Entry 7CGO (electron microscopy, 3.90 A resolution); this record covers chains DM and DR of the 219 polymer chains in the assembly.

# Chain DM (and DR)
Molecule: Flagellar hook protein FlgE
From: Salmonella typhimurium (strain LT2 / SGSC1412 / ATCC 700720)
Notes: chain DR of this document is another copy of the same molecule, construct and numbering; everything in this record applies to it too
Reference sequence: P0A1J1 (FLGE_SALTY); numbering as in UniProt (aligned over 1-403)
Chain sequence (403 residues; numbered 1 to 403; the number before each row is that of its first residue):
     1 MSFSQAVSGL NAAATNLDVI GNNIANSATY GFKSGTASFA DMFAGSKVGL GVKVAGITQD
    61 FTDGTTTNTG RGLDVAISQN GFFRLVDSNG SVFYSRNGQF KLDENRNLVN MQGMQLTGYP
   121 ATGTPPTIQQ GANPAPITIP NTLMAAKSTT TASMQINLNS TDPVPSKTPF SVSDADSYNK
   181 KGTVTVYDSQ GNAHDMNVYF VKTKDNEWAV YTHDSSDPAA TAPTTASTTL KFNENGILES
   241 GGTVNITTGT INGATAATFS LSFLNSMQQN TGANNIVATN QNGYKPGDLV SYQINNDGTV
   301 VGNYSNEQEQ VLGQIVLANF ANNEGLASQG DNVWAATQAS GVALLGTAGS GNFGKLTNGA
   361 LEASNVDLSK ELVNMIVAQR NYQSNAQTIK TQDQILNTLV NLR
Not modelled in the structure: 1, 403

# Chain DM / chain DR interface
Contacting residue pairs (45; chain DM residue first):
  Leu17(DM) - Gln392(DR)
  Leu17(DM) - Ile395(DR)  hydrophobic
  Asp18(DM) - Ser2(DR)  hydrogen bond (side chain-backbone)
  Asn22(DM) - Gln5(DR)
  Asn22(DM) - Val48(DR)
  Asn22(DM) - Gly49(DR)  hydrogen bond (side chain-backbone)
  Asn22(DM) - Leu50(DR)  hydrogen bond (side chain-backbone)
  Asn22(DM) - Gly51(DR)  hydrogen bond (side chain-backbone)
  Ile24(DM) - Asn385(DR)
  Ala25(DM) - Gly51(DR)
  Ala25(DM) - Val52(DR)
  Asn26(DM) - Asp41(DR)
  Asn26(DM) - Gly51(DR)  hydrogen bond (side chain-backbone)
  Asn26(DM) - Val52(DR)
  Thr29(DM) - Phe39(DR)
  Thr29(DM) - Ala40(DR)
  Thr29(DM) - Asp41(DR)
  Thr29(DM) - Val52(DR)
  Phe32(DM) - Asp41(DR)
  Ile57(DM) - Lys47(DR)
  Ile57(DM) - Val48(DR)  hydrophobic
  Gln59(DM) - Phe43(DR)
  Arg71(DM) - Glu324(DR)  salt bridge
  Leu102(DM) - Asn322(DR)  hydrogen bond (backbone-side chain)
  Asp103(DM) - Asn322(DR)
  Arg106(DM) - Ala321(DR)  hydrogen bond (side chain-backbone)
  Ser328(DM) - Phe43(DR)
  Gln329(DM) - Phe43(DR)
  Gly330(DM) - Asp41(DR)
  Gly330(DM) - Met42(DR)
  Gly330(DM) - Phe43(DR)  hydrogen bond (backbone-backbone)
  Asp331(DM) - Ala40(DR)
  Asp331(DM) - Asp41(DR)
  Asn332(DM) - Ala40(DR)
  Asn332(DM) - Asp41(DR)  hydrogen bond
  Met375(DM) - Thr388(DR)
  Met375(DM) - Thr391(DR)
  Gln379(DM) - Thr391(DR)
  Gln379(DM) - Gln394(DR)  hydrogen bond
  Gln379(DM) - Ile395(DR)
  Tyr382(DM) - Ile395(DR)  hydrophobic
  Tyr382(DM) - Leu399(DR)
  Gln383(DM) - Gln394(DR)  hydrogen bond
  Gln383(DM) - Thr398(DR)  hydrogen bond
  Lys390(DM) - Leu402(DR)
Other interface residues (no listed pair), chain DM (35 interface residues in all): Val19, Gly21, Ser27, Ala28, Tyr30, Gly56, Thr69, Glu104, Met111, Asp288, Ala386
Other interface residues (no listed pair), chain DR (38 interface residues in all): Ser8, Ser38, Ala55, Gly56, Thr58, Gln338, Ala339, Gly341, Gly351, Lys370, Asn381, Ser384, Gln387

# Overview
35 residues of chain DM and 38 residues of chain DR are in contact; the contacts include 12 hydrogen bonds and
1 salt bridge. Among the polar pairs are Arg71(DM)-Glu324(DR), Asp18(DM)-Ser2(DR) and Asn22(DM)-Gly49(DR).
Chain DM and chain DR are both Flagellar hook protein FlgE (Salmonella typhimurium (strain LT2 / SGSC1412 /
ATCC 700720)); the structure, Cryo-EM structure of the flagellar motor-hook complex from Salmonella, was
determined by electron microscopy, deposited together with 7CBL, 7CBM, 7CG0, 7CG4, 7E80, 7E81 and 7E82.
